1P1U - chains A and B; structure by X-ray diffraction, 2.00 A resolution.

# Chain A (and B)
Molecule: Glutamate receptor 2
From: Rattus norvegicus
Notes: fragment: ligand binding core (S1S2J); chain B of this document is another copy of the same molecule, construct and numbering; everything in this record applies to it too
UniProtKB: P19491 (GRIA2_RAT); the construct has insertions or renumbered stretches relative to UniProt, so the offset changes along the chain: 3-117 = UniProt 413-527; 120-263 = UniProt 653-796
Chain sequence (263 residues; numbered 1 to 263; the number before each row is that of its first residue):
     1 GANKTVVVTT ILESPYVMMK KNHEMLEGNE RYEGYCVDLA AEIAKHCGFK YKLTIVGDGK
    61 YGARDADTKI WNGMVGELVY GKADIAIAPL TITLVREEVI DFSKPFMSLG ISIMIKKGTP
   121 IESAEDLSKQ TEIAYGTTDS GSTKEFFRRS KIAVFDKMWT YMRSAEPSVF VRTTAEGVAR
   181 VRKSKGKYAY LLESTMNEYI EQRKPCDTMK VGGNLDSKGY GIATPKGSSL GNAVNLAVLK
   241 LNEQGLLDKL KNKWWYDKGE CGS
Not modelled in the structure: 1-3, 262-263
Sequence notes: cloning artifact (1-2); linker (118-119); engineered mutation Thr138 (Leu672 in P19491)
UniProt features mapped onto this chain:
  - binding site (L-glutamate): Pro89, Thr91, Arg96, Ser142, Thr143, Glu193
  - site: Arg64 (Interaction with the cone snail toxin Con-ikot-ikot), Ile121 (Crucial to convey clamshell closure to channel opening), Arg148 (Interaction with the cone snail toxin Con-ikot-ikot), Lys240 (Interaction with the cone snail toxin Con-ikot-ikot)
  - glycosylation: Asn3 (N-linked (GlcNAc...) asparagine)
  - modified residue (Phosphoserine): Ser150, Ser184
Cystine bridges: Cys206-Cys261
Small-molecule neighbours: AMPA (AMQ; (S)-alpha-amino-3-hydroxy-5-methyl-4-isoxazolepropionic acid): Glu13, Tyr61, Pro89, Leu90, Thr91, Arg96, Gly141, Ser142, Thr143, Leu192, Glu193, Met196, Tyr220

# Interface between chain A and chain B
Pairs across the interface - 23 pairs, chain A then chain B:
  Thr93(A) - Glu243(B)
  Leu94(A) - Leu236(B)
  Leu94(A) - Glu243(B)  hydrogen bond (backbone-side chain)
  Glu97(A) - Lys104(B)  salt bridge
  Glu97(A) - Asn235(B)  hydrogen bond
  Glu97(A) - Leu236(B)
  Glu97(A) - Leu239(B)
  Phe102(A) - Lys104(B)  hydrogen bond (backbone-side chain)
  Ser103(A) - Lys104(B)
  Lys104(A) - Ile92(B)
  Lys104(A) - Glu97(B)  salt bridge
  Lys104(A) - Phe102(B)  hydrogen bond (side chain-backbone)
  Lys104(A) - Ser103(B)
  Pro105(A) - Pro105(B)
  Ser217(A) - Asn242(B)  hydrogen bond (backbone-side chain)
  Asn235(A) - Glu97(B)
  Leu236(A) - Leu94(B)  hydrophobic
  Leu236(A) - Glu97(B)
  Leu239(A) - Glu97(B)
  Lys240(A) - Leu94(B)
  Asn242(A) - Ser217(B)  hydrogen bond (side chain-backbone)
  Glu243(A) - Thr93(B)
  Glu243(A) - Leu94(B)  hydrogen bond (side chain-backbone)
Other interface residues (no listed pair), chain A (19 interface residues in all): Ile92, Glu98, Phe146, Lys218, Asp248
Other interface residues (no listed pair), chain B (17 interface residues in all): Glu98, Lys240, Asp248

# In short
19 residues of chain A face 17 of chain B across their interface, with 7 hydrogen bonds and 2 salt bridges.
Polar contacts include Glu97(A)-Lys104(B), Leu94(A)-Glu243(B) and Glu97(A)-Asn235(B). Bound to chain A: AMPA.
UniProt lists 6 L-glutamate-binding residues on chain A.
Chain A and chain B are both Glutamate receptor 2 (Rattus norvegicus); the structure, Crystal structure of the
GluR2 ligand-binding core (S1S2J) L650T mutant in complex with AMPA (ammonium sulfate ..., was determined by
X-ray diffraction (same publication as 1P1N, 1P1O, 1P1Q and 1P1W).
